Entry 5NX2 (X-ray diffraction, 3.70 A resolution); this record covers chains A and B.

Chain A:
Protein: Glucagon-like peptide 1 receptor
Organism: Homo sapiens
UniProt: P43220 (GLP1R_HUMAN); residues 24-432 here = UniProt positions 24-432
Amino-acid sequence (422 residues; each row starts with the number of its first residue):
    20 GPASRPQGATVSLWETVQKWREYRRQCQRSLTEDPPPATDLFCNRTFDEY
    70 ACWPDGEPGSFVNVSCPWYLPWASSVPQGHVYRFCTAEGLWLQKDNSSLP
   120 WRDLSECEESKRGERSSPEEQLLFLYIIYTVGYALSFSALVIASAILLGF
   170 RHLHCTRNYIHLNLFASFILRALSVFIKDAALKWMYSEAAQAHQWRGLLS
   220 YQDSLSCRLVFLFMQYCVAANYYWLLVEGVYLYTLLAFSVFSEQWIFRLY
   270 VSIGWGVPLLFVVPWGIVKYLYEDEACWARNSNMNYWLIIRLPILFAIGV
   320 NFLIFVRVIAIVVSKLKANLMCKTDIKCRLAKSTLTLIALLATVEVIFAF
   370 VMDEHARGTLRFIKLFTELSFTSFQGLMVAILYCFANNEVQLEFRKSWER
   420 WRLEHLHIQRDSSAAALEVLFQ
Not modelled in the structure: 20-28, 418-441
Sequence notes: expression tag (20-23, 433-441); engineered mutation Glu207 (Thr in P43220), Ala211 (Gln in P43220), Arg215 (Asp in P43220), Phe232 (Leu in P43220), Ala295 (Gly in P43220), Ala298 (Thr in P43220), Ala329 (Cys in P43220), Ala358 (Pro in P43220), Ala361 (Gly in P43220), Val363 (His in P43220), Ala405 (Val in P43220); variant Phe260 (Leu in P43220)
Disulfide bonds: Cys46-Cys71, Cys62-Cys104, Cys85-Cys126, Cys226-Cys296
Covalent attachments: N-acetylglucosamine (NAG) linked to Asn63, Asn82

Chain B:
Protein: truncated peptide agonist
Amino-acid sequence (10 residues; numbered 1 to 10; the number before each row is that of its first residue):
     1 XXGTXTSDXX
Modified positions: 9DK (3-[2-(1H-imidazol-4-yl)ethylamino]-2,2-dimethyl-3-oxidanylidene-propanoic acid) at position 1, 9DQ ((2S)-2-azanyl-3-(1H-1,2,3,4-tetrazol-5-yl)propanoic acid) at position 2, 9DT ((2S)-2-azanyl-3-(2-fluorophenyl)-2-methyl-propanoic acid) at position 5, 9DW ((2S)-2-azanyl-3-[4-(2-ethyl-4-methoxy-phenyl)phenyl]propanoic acid) at position 9, 9DZ ((2S)-2-azanyl-5-(3,5-dimethylphenyl)pentanamide) at position 10

How chain A and chain B interact:
Residue-residue contacts (44; chain A residue first):
  Ser31(A) with 9DZ_10(B)
  Leu32(A) with 9DZ_10(B)
  Trp33(A) with 9DZ_10(B)
  Pro137(A) with 9DW_9(B)
  Leu141(A) with 9DT_5(B); Asp8(B); 9DW_9(B)
  Tyr145(A) with 9DW_9(B)
  Tyr148(A) with 9DT_5(B)
  Tyr152(A) with 9DQ_2(B)
  Arg190(A) with 9DQ_2(B)
  Val194(A) with 9DQ_2(B)
  Lys197(A) with 9DT_5(B); Thr6(B)
  Asp198(A) with 9DW_9(B)
  Leu201(A) with Thr6(B); 9DW_9(B)
  Lys202(A) with 9DW_9(B)
  Met204(A) with 9DZ_10(B)
  Tyr205(A) with 9DW_9(B), hydrogen bond (side chain-backbone); 9DZ_10(B)
  Leu217(A) with 9DZ_10(B)
  Gln221(A) with 9DZ_10(B)
  Met233(A) with 9DQ_2(B)
  Gln234(A) with Gly3(B)
  Val237(A) with 9DQ_2(B)
  Tyr241(A) with 9DK_1(B)
  Glu294(A) with 9DZ_10(B)
  Ala295(A) with 9DZ_10(B)
  Cys296(A) with 9DZ_10(B)
  Ala298(A) with Thr6(B); Ser7(B)
  Arg299(A) with Ser7(B), hydrogen bond (side chain-backbone)
  Asn300(A) with Ser7(B), hydrogen bond (backbone-side chain)
  Trp306(A) with Thr4(B)
  Ile313(A) with 9DK_1(B)
  Asp372(A) with Thr4(B), hydrogen bond
  Arg380(A) with Asp8(B), salt bridge
  Lys383(A) with 9DK_1(B)
  Leu384(A) with Thr4(B); 9DT_5(B)
  Glu387(A) with 9DK_1(B)
  Leu388(A) with 9DK_1(B); 9DQ_2(B)
Interface residues without a listed pair, chain A (41 interface residues in all): Leu142, Phe230, Leu314, Val365, Thr391

In short:
41 residues of chain A face 10 of chain B across their interface; the contacts include 4 hydrogen bonds and 1
salt bridge. Polar pairs include Arg380(A)-Asp8(B), Tyr205(A)-9DW_9(B) and Arg299(A)-Ser7(B).
N-acetylglucosamine is covalently linked to Asn63(A) and Asn82(A).
Here chain A is Glucagon-like peptide 1 receptor (Homo sapiens) and chain B is truncated peptide agonist.
Entry 5NX2 (Crystal structure of thermostabilised full-length GLP-1R in complex with a truncated peptide
agonist at 3.7 A ...) was determined by X-ray diffraction.
